1Z3U - chain A; structure by X-ray diffraction, 2.25 A resolution.

[Chain A]
Molecule: Angiopoietin-2
Organism: Homo sapiens
Notes: fragment: Receptor binding domain (residues 281-496)
Reference sequence: O15123 (AGP2_HUMAN); numbering as in UniProt (aligned over 281-496)
Chain sequence (217 residues; each row starts with the number of its first residue):
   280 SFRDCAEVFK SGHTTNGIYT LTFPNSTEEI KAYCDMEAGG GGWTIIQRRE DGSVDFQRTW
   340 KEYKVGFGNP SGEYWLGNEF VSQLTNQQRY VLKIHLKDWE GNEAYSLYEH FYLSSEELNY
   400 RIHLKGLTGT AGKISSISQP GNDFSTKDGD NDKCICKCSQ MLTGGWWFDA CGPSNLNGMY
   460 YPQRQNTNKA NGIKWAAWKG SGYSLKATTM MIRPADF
Disordered / not traced: 496
Disulfides: Cys284-Cys313, Cys433-Cys435, Cys437-Cys450
Construct notes: cloning artifact (280); engineered mutation Ala469 (Phe in O15123), Ala475 (Tyr in O15123), Ala476 (Tyr in O15123)
Bound ions: Ca2+: Asp429, Asp431, Cys433, Cys435
UniProt features mapped onto this chain:
  - binding site (Ca(2+)): Asp429, Asp431, Cys433, Cys435
  - glycosylation: Asn304 (N-linked (GlcNAc...) asparagine)

[Overview]
Asp429, Asp431, Cys433 and Cys435 coordinate Ca2+. UniProt lists 4 Ca2+-binding residues.
Chain A is Angiopoietin-2 (Homo sapiens); the structure, Structure of the Angiopoietin-2 Recptor Binding
Domain and Identification of Surfaces Involved in Tie2 Recognition, was determined by X-ray diffraction
together with 1Z3S from the same study.
